PDB entry 7Z8J | electron microscopy, 3.93 A resolution | chains h and m of the 9 polymer chains in the assembly

== Chain h ==
Name: Cytoplasmic dynein 1 intermediate chain 2
Organism: Homo sapiens
UniProt: Q13409 (DC1I2_HUMAN); residues 1-638 here = UniProt positions 1-638
Sequence (638 residues; numbered 1 to 638; the number before each row is that of its first residue):
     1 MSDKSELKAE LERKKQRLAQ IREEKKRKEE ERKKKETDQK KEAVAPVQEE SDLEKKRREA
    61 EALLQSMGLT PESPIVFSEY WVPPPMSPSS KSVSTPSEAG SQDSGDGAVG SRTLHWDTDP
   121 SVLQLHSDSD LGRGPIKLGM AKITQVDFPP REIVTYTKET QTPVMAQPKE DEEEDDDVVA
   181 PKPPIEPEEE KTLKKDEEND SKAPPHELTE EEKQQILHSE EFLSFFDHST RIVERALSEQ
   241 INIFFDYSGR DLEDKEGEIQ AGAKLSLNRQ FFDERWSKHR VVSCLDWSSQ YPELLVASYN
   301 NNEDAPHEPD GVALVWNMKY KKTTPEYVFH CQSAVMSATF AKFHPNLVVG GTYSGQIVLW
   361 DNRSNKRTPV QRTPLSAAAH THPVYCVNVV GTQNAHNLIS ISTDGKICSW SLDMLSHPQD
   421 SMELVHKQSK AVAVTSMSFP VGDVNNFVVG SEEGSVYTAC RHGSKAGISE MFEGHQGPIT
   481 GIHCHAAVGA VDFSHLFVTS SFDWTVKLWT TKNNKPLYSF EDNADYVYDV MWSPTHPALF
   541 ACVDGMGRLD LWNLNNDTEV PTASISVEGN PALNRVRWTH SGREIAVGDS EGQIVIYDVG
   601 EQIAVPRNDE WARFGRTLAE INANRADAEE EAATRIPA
Not modelled in the structure: 1-263, 622-638
Swiss-Prot annotation at these positions:
  - modified residue: S2 (N-acetylserine), S51 (Diphosphoserine), S90 (Phosphoserine), T95 (Phosphothreonine), S97 (Phosphoserine), S101 (Phosphoserine), S104 (Phosphoserine)
  - natural variant: Y247 (Y247C: In NEDMIBA), Q290 to A638 (deletion: In NEDMIBA), P516 (P516A: In NEDMIBA)

== Chain m ==
Name: Cytoplasmic dynein 1 heavy chain 1
Organism: Homo sapiens
UniProt: Q14204 (DYHC1_HUMAN); residue numbers follow UniProt; this construct covers 1-4646
Sequence (4646 residues; numbered 1 to 4646; the number before each row is that of its first residue):
     1 MSEPGGGGGE DGSAGLEVSA VQNVADVSVL QKHLRKLVPL LLEDGGEAPA ALEAALEEKS
    61 ALEQMRKFLS DPQVHTVLVE RSTLKEDVGD EGEEEKEFIS YNINIDIHYG VKSNSLAFIK
   121 RTPVIDADKP VSSQLRVLTL SEDSPYETLH SFISNAVAPF FKSYIRESGK ADRDGDKMAP
   181 SVEKKIAELE MGLLHLQQNI EIPEISLPIH PMITNVAKQC YERGEKPKVT DFGDKVEDPT
   241 FLNQLQSGVN RWIREIQKVT KLDRDPASGT ALQEISFWLN LERALYRIQE KRESPEVLLT
   301 LDILKHGKRF HATVSFDTDT GLKQALETVN DYNPLMKDFP LNDLLSATEL DKIRQALVAI
   361 FTHLRKIRNT KYPIQRALRL VEAISRDLSS QLLKVLGTRK LMHVAYEEFE KVMVACFEVF
   421 QTWDDEYEKL QVLLRDIVKR KREENLKMVW RINPAHRKLQ ARLDQMRKFR RQHEQLRAVI
   481 VRVLRPQVTA VAQQNQGEVP EPQDMKVAEV LFDAADANAI EEVNLAYENV KEVDGLDVSK
   541 EGTEAWEAAM KRYDERIDRV ETRITARLRD QLGTAKNANE MFRIFSRFNA LFVRPHIRGA
   601 IREYQTQLIQ RVKDDIESLH DKFKVQYPQS QACKMSHVRD LPPVSGSIIW AKQIDRQLTA
   661 YMKRVEDVLG KGWENHVEGQ KLKQDGDSFR MKLNTQEIFD DWARKVQQRN LGVSGRIFTI
   721 ESTRVRGRTG NVLKLKVNFL PEIITLSKEV RNLKWLGFRV PLAIVNKAHQ ANQLYPFAIS
   781 LIESVRTYER TCEKVEERNT ISLLVAGLKK EVQALIAEGI ALVWESYKLD PYVQRLAETV
   841 FNFQEKVDDL LIIEEKIDLE VRSLETCMYD HKTFSEILNR VQKAVDDLNL HSYSNLPIWV
   901 NKLDMEIERI LGVRLQAGLR AWTQVLLGQA EDKAEVDMDT DAPQVSHKPG GEPKIKNVVH
   961 ELRITNQVIY LNPPIEECRY KLYQEMFAWK MVVLSLPRIQ SQRYQVGVHY ELTEEEKFYR
  1021 NALTRMPDGP VALEESYSAV MGIVSEVEQY VKVWLQYQCL WDMQAENIYN RLGEDLNKWQ
  1081 ALLVQIRKAR GTFDNAETKK EFGPVVIDYG KVQSKVNLKY DSWHKEVLSK FGQMLGSNMT
  1141 EFHSQISKSR QELEQHSVDT ASTSDAVTFI TYVQSLKRKI KQFEKQVELY RNGQRLLEKQ
  1201 RFQFPPSWLY IDNIEGEWGA FNDIMRRKDS AIQQQVANLQ MKIVQEDRAV ESRTTDLLTD
  1261 WEKTKPVTGN LRPEEALQAL TIYEGKFGRL KDDREKCAKA KEALELTDTG LLSGSEERVQ
  1321 VALEELQDLK GVWSELSKVW EQIDQMKEQP WVSVQPRKLR QNLDALLNQL KSFPARLRQY
  1381 ASYEFVQRLL KGYMKINMLV IELKSEALKD RHWKQLMKRL HVNWVVSELT LGQIWDVDLQ
  1441 KNEAIVKDVL LVAQGEMALE EFLKQIREVW NTYELDLVNY QNKCRLIRGW DDLFNKVKEH
  1501 INSVSAMKLS PYYKVFEEDA LSWEDKLNRI MALFDVWIDV QRRWVYLEGI FTGSADIKHL
  1561 LPVETQRFQS ISTEFLALMK KVSKSPLVMD VLNIQGVQRS LERLADLLGK IQKALGEYLE
  1621 RERSSFPRFY FVGDEDLLEI IGNSKNVAKL QKHFKKMFAG VSSIILNEDN SVVLGISSRE
  1681 GEEVMFKTPV SITEHPKINE WLTLVEKEMR VTLAKLLAES VTEVEIFGKA TSIDPNTYIT
  1741 WIDKYQAQLV VLSAQIAWSE NVETALSSMG GGGDAAPLHS VLSNVEVTLN VLADSVLMEQ
  1801 PPLRRRKLEH LITELVHQRD VTRSLIKSKI DNAKSFEWLS QMRFYFDPKQ TDVLQQLSIQ
  1861 MANAKFNYGF EYLGVQDKLV QTPLTDRCYL TMTQALEARL GGSPFGPAGT GKTESVKALG
  1921 HQLGRFVLVF NCDETFDFQA MGRIFVGLCQ VGAWGCFDEF NRLEERMLSA VSQQVQCIQE
  1981 ALREHSNPNY DKTSAPITCE LLNKQVKVSP DMAIFITMNP GYAGRSNLPD NLKKLFRSLA
  2041 MTKPDRQLIA QVMLYSQGFR TAEVLANKIV PFFKLCDEQL SSQSHYDFGL RALKSVLVSA
  2101 GNVKRERIQK IKREKEERGE AVDEGEIAEN LPEQEILIQS VCETMVPKLV AEDIPLLFSL
  2161 LSDVFPGVQY HRGEMTALRE ELKKVCQEMY LTYGDGEEVG GMWVEKVLQL YQITQINHGL
  2221 MMVGPSGSGK SMAWRVLLKA LERLEGVEGV AHIIDPKAIS KDHLYGTLDP NTREWTDGLF
  2281 THVLRKIIDS VRGELQKRQW IVFDGDVDPE WVENLNSVLD DNKLLTLPNG ERLSLPPNVR
  2341 IMFEVQDLKY ATLATVSRCG MVWFSEDVLS TDMIFNNFLA RLRSIPLDEG EDEAQRRRKG
  2401 KEDEGEEAAS PMLQIQRDAA TIMQPYFTSN GLVTKALEHA FQLEHIMDLT RLRCLGSLFS
  2461 MLHQACRNVA QYNANHPDFP MQIEQLERYI QRYLVYAILW SLSGDSRLKM RAELGEYIRR
  2521 ITTVPLPTAP NIPIIDYEVS ISGEWSPWQA KVPQIEVETH KVAAPDVVVP TLDTVRHEAL
  2581 LYTWLAEHKP LVLCGPPGSG KTMTLFSALR ALPDMEVVGL NFSSATTPEL LLKTFDHYCE
  2641 YRRTPNGVVL APVQLGKWLV LFCDEINLPD MDKYGTQRVI SFIRQMVEHG GFYRTSDQTW
  2701 VKLERIQFVG ACNPPTDPGR KPLSHRFLRH VPVVYVDYPG PASLTQIYGT FNRAMLRLIP
  2761 SLRTYAEPLT AAMVEFYTMS QERFTQDTQP HYIYSPREMT RWVRGIFEAL RPLETLPVEG
  2821 LIRIWAHEAL RLFQDRLVED EERRWTDENI DTVALKHFPN IDREKAMSRP ILYSNWLSKD
  2881 YIPVDQEELR DYVKARLKVF YEEELDVPLV LFNEVLDHVL RIDRIFRQPQ GHLLLIGVSG
  2941 AGKTTLSRFV AWMNGLSVYQ IKVHRKYTGE DFDEDLRTVL RRSGCKNEKI AFIMDESNVL
  3001 DSGFLERMNT LLANGEVPGL FEGDEYATLM TQCKEGAQKE GLMLDSHEEL YKWFTSQVIR
  3061 NLHVVFTMNP SSEGLKDRAA TSPALFNRCV LNWFGDWSTE ALYQVGKEFT SKMDLEKPNY
  3121 IVPDYMPVVY DKLPQPPSHR EAIVNSCVFV HQTLHQANAR LAKRGGRTMA ITPRHYLDFI
  3181 NHYANLFHEK RSELEEQQMH LNVGLRKIKE TVDQVEELRR DLRIKSQELE VKNAAANDKL
  3241 KKMVKDQQEA EKKKVMSQEI QEQLHKQQEV IADKQMSVKE DLDKVEPAVI EAQNAVKSIK
  3301 KQHLVEVRSM ANPPAAVKLA LESICLLLGE STTDWKQIRS IIMRENFIPT IVNFSAEEIS
  3361 DAIREKMKKN YMSNPSYNYE IVNRASLACG PMVKWAIAQL NYADMLKRVE PLRNELQKLE
  3421 DDAKDNQQKA NEVEQMIRDL EASIARYKEE YAVLISEAQA IKADLAAVEA KVNRSTALLK
  3481 SLSAERERWE KTSETFKNQM STIAGDCLLS AAFIAYAGYF DQQMRQNLFT TWSHHLQQAN
  3541 IQFRTDIART EYLSNADERL RWQASSLPAD DLCTENAIML KRFNRYPLII DPSGQATEFI
  3601 MNEYKDRKIT RTSFLDDAFR KNLESALRFG NPLLVQDVES YDPVLNPVLN REVRRTGGRV
  3661 LITLGDQDID LSPSFVIFLS TRDPTVEFPP DLCSRVTFVN FTVTRSSLQS QCLNEVLKAE
  3721 RPDVDEKRSD LLKLQGEFQL RLRQLEKSLL QALNEVKGRI LDDDTIITTL ENLKREAAEV
  3781 TRKVEETDIV MQEVETVSQQ YLPLSTACSS IYFTMESLKQ IHFLYQYSLQ FFLDIYHNVL
  3841 YENPNLKGVT DHTQRLSIIT KDLFQVAFNR VARGMLHQDH ITFAMLLARI KLKGTVGEPT
  3901 YDAEFQHFLR GNEIVLSAGS TPRIQGLTVE QAEAVVRLSC LPAFKDLIAK VQADEQFGIW
  3961 LDSSSPEQTV PYLWSEETPA TPIGQAIHRL LLIQAFRPDR LLAMAHMFVS TNLGESFMSI
  4021 MEQPLDLTHI VGTEVKPNTP VLMCSVPGYD ASGHVEDLAA EQNTQITSIA IGSAEGFNQA
  4081 DKAINTAVKS GRWVMLKNVH LAPGWLMQLE KKLHSLQPHA CFRLFLTMEI NPKVPVNLLR
  4141 AGRIFVFEPP PGVKANMLRT FSSIPVSRIC KSPNERARLY FLLAWFHAII QERLRYAPLG
  4201 WSKKYEFGES DLRSACDTVD TWLDDTAKGR QNISPDKIPW SALKTLMAQS IYGGRVDNEF
  4261 DQRLLNTFLE RLFTTRSFDS EFKLACKVDG HKDIQMPDGI RREEFVQWVE LLPDTQTPSW
  4321 LGLPNNAERV LLTTQGVDMI SKMLKMQMLE DEDDLAYAET EKKTRTDSTS DGRPAWMRTL
  4381 HTTASNWLHL IPQTLSHLKR TVENIKDPLF RFFEREVKMG AKLLQDVRQD LADVVQVCEG
  4441 KKKQTNYLRT LINELVKGIL PRSWSHYTVP AGMTVIQWVS DFSERIKQLQ NISLAAASGG
  4501 AKELKNIHVC LGGLFVPEAY ITATRQYVAQ ANSWSLEELC LEVNVTTSQG ATLDACSFGV
  4561 TGLKLQGATC NNNKLSLSNA ISTALPLTQL RWVKQTNTEK KASVVTLPVY LNFTRADLIF
  4621 TVDFEIATKE DPRSFYERGV AVLCTE
Not modelled in the structure: 1-258, 293-321, 486-512, 721-733, 852-4646
Swiss-Prot annotation at these positions:
  - binding site (ATP): G1906 to T1913, G2224 to S2231, G2595 to T2602, G2937 to T2944
  - modified residue: S2 (N-acetylserine), S70 (Phosphoserine), K1125 (N6-acetyllysine), S1230 (Phosphoserine), K3480 (N6-acetyllysine), S4162 (Phosphoserine), K4283 (N6-acetyllysine), T4366 (Phosphothreonine), S4368 (Phosphoserine)
  - natural variant: E94 (E94K: Found in a patient with spinal muscular atrophy; uncertain significance), K129 (K129I: In CDCBM13), R264 (R264L: In SMALED1), H306 (H306R: In CMT2O and SMALED1), I584 (I584L: In SMALED1), R598 (R598C: In CMT2O and SMALED1), T659 to M662 (deletion: In CDCBM13), K671 (K671E: In SMALED1), P776 (P776L: In SMALED1), Y970 (Y970C: In SMALED1), G1132 (G1132E: In SMALED1), Q1194 (Q1194R: In CMT2O), 9 further natural variant entries in UniProt

== How chain h and chain m interact ==
Pairs across the interface (10):
  H344(h) - R602(m)  hydrogen bond
  Q371(h) - V677(m)
  N394(h) - G599(m)
  L412(h) - V677(m)
  D413(h) - R602(m)  salt bridge
  D413(h) - H676(m)  salt bridge
  D413(h) - V677(m)
  M414(h) - G672(m)
  M414(h) - N675(m)
  S416(h) - N675(m)
Interface residues without a listed pair, chain h (8 interface residues in all): Q393
Interface residues without a listed pair, chain m (8 interface residues in all): H596, A600

== In short ==
Chain h and chain m each contribute 8 residues to their interface, with 1 hydrogen bond and 2 salt bridges.
Polar contacts include D413(h)-R602(m), D413(h)-H676(m) and H344(h)-R602(m). UniProt lists 32 ATP-binding
residues on chain m.
Chain h is Cytoplasmic dynein 1 intermediate chain 2 and chain m is Cytoplasmic dynein 1 heavy chain 1, both
from Homo sapiens; the structure, Cytoplasmic dynein (A2) bound to BICDR1, was determined by electron
microscopy together with 7Z8K and 7Z8L from the same study.
